2HF8 - chains A and B; structure by X-ray diffraction, 2.10 A resolution.

# Chain A (and B)
Molecule: Probable hydrogenase nickel incorporation protein hypB
From: Methanocaldococcus jannaschii
Notes: chain B of this document is another copy of the same molecule, construct and numbering; everything in this record applies to it too
UniProt: Q57884 (HYPB_METJA); residue numbers follow UniProt; this construct covers 1-221
Sequence (226 residues; numbered -4 to 221; the number before each row is that of its first residue; numbers below 1 keep their minus sign (Gly-4 is residue -4)):
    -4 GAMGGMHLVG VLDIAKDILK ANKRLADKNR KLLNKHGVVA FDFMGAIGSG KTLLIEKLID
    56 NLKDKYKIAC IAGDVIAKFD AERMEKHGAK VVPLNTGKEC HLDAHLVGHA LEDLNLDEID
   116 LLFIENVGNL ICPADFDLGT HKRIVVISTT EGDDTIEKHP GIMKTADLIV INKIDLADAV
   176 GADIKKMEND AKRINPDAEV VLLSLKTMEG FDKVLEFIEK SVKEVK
Disordered / not traced: -4 to 10 (chain B: -4 to 11, 221)
Construct notes: cloning artifact (-4 to 0); modified residue (39, 79, 158, 182, 203)
Modified / non-standard residues: Mse39, Mse79, Mse158, Mse182, Mse203 (selenomethionine; parent Met)
Bound ions: Mg2+: Thr47, Asp75, Glu120 (together with GTP-gamma-S); Zn2+ site 1: Cys95, Cys127 (shared with Cys95(B) of chain B); Zn2+ site 2: His100, His104 (shared with His100(B), His104(B) of chain B)
Residues lining bound ligands:
  - GTP-gamma-S (GSP; 5'-guanosine-diphosphate-monothiophosphate), molecule 1: Ala41, Ile42, Gly43, Ser44, Gly45, Lys46, Thr47, Leu48, Asp69, Asp75, Arg78, Glu120, Gly123, Asn167, Lys168, Asp170, Leu171, Ser199, Leu200, Lys201
  - GTP-gamma-S (GSP), molecule 2: Thr145, Glu146, Gly147, Lys153, Ala174, Val175
Curated features (UniProtKB/Swiss-Prot):
  - binding site (Ni(2+)): Cys95, His96, Cys127
  - binding site (Zn(2+)): Cys95, His96, His100, His104, Cys127

# How chain A and chain B interact
Contacting residue pairs (42; chain A residue first):
  Ala41(A) - Ile42(B)  hydrophobic
  Ile42(A) - Ala41(B)  hydrophobic
  Ile42(A) - Glu146(B)
  Ile42(A) - His154(B)
  Gly43(A) - Thr145(B)
  Gly43(A) - Glu146(B)
  Asp69(A) - Lys153(B)
  Val70(A) - Ile126(B)  hydrophobic
  Val70(A) - Lys153(B)
  Val70(A) - His154(B)
  Ile71(A) - Glu152(B)
  Ile71(A) - Pro155(B)
  Phe74(A) - Glu152(B)
  Phe74(A) - Lys153(B)
  Asp75(A) - Lys153(B)  salt bridge
  Lys93(A) - Ile126(B)
  Lys93(A) - Asp130(B)  salt bridge
  Glu94(A) - Ile126(B)
  Cys95(A) - Cys95(B)  hydrophobic
  Asn124(A) - Asn124(B)
  Ile126(A) - Lys93(B)
  Ile126(A) - Val122(B)  hydrophobic
  Cys127(A) - Cys95(B)  hydrophobic
  Asp130(A) - Lys93(B)
  Thr145(A) - Gly43(B)
  Thr145(A) - Thr145(B)  hydrogen bond
  Thr145(A) - Lys168(B)  hydrogen bond (backbone-side chain)
  Glu146(A) - Ile42(B)
  Glu146(A) - Gly43(B)
  Glu152(A) - Ile71(B)
  Glu152(A) - Phe74(B)
  Lys153(A) - Asp69(B)
  Lys153(A) - Val70(B)
  Lys153(A) - Phe74(B)
  Lys153(A) - Asp75(B)  salt bridge
  Lys168(A) - Thr145(B)  hydrogen bond (side chain-backbone)
  Leu171(A) - Ala174(B)  hydrophobic
  Leu171(A) - Val175(B)  hydrophobic
  Ala174(A) - Leu171(B)  hydrophobic
  Ala174(A) - Lys201(B)  hydrogen bond (backbone-side chain)
  Val175(A) - Leu171(B)  hydrophobic
  Lys201(A) - Ala174(B)  hydrogen bond (side chain-backbone)
Also at the interface, not in a pair above, chain A (30 interface residues in all): Gly92, Leu125, Asp149, Thr150, His154, Pro155
Also at the interface, not in a pair above, chain B (30 interface residues in all): Glu94, Leu125, Cys127, Asp149, Thr150

# In short
The chain A/chain B interface involves 30 residues from each chain; the contacts include 5 hydrogen bonds and
3 salt bridges. Polar contacts include Asp75(A)-Lys153(B), Lys93(A)-Asp130(B) and Thr145(A)-Thr145(B). Chain A
binds GTP-gamma-S.
Both chains are Probable hydrogenase nickel incorporation protein hypB (Methanocaldococcus jannaschii). Entry
2HF8 (Crystal structure of HypB from Methanocaldococcus jannaschii in the triphosphate form, in complex with
zinc) was determined by X-ray diffraction together with 2HF9 from the same study.
